5T58 - chains B and N of the 4 polymer chains in the assembly; structure by X-ray diffraction, 3.21 A resolution.

Chain B:
Molecule: KLLA0E05809p
Source organism: Kluyveromyces lactis (strain ATCC 8585 / CBS 2359 / DSM 70799 / NBRC 1267 / NRRL Y-1140 / WM37)
Reference sequence: Q6CPD1 (Q6CPD1_KLULA); residues 1-205 here = UniProt positions 1-205
Chain sequence (205 residues; each row starts with the number of its first residue):
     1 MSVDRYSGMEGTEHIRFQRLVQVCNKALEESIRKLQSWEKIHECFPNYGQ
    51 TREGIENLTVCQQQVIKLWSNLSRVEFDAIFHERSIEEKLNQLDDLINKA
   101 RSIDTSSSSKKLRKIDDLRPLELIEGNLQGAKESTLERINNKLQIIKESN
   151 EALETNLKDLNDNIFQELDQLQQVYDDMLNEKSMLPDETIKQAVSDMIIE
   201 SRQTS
Not modelled in the structure: 1-7, 180-185, 204-205

Chain N:
Molecule: KLLA0C15939p
Source organism: Kluyveromyces lactis (strain ATCC 8585 / CBS 2359 / DSM 70799 / NBRC 1267 / NRRL Y-1140 / WM37)
Reference sequence: Q6CT27 (Q6CT27_KLULA); numbering as in UniProt (aligned over 1-216)
Chain sequence (216 residues; each row starts with the number of its first residue):
     1 MSSYVDKLDITQKQLRFLHKQFKEIIDEKVRTALPESSEDDQVSQEIQLQ
    51 LDQFLMDVLEMAGESMNVVDAGKGTTVKSVIQEVQKEYTEPFDVELNEKV
   101 RKLYQEWEDETVKVSKLRREAPQVAVSEYTKQENQLLEEIDSLIAKMDSS
   151 QPNLQNEDQDEGQNEEKTQEYWNQVANQYGSILTSLKEINDKIPTHESKQ
   201 KRLRLLLDLIEKEVAT
Not modelled in the structure: 1-4, 151-166

How chain B and chain N interact:
Contacting residue pairs (8; chain B residue first):
  D116(B) - R118(N)  salt bridge
  N127(B) - P122(N)
  N127(B) - V126(N)
  L128(B) - V126(N)  hydrophobic
  K132(B) - Y129(N)
  K142(B) - L137(N)
  K142(B) - I140(N)
  K142(B) - D141(N)  salt bridge
Interface residues without a listed pair, chain B (10 interface residues in all): L123, I124, A131, R138, I146
Interface residues without a listed pair, chain N (11 interface residues in all): Q123, T130, I144, M147

Summary:
10 residues of chain B and 11 residues of chain N are in contact; the contacts include 2 salt bridges. Among
the polar pairs are D116(B)-R118(N) and K142(B)-D141(N).
Here chain B is KLLA0E05809p and chain N is KLLA0C15939p, both from Kluyveromyces lactis (strain ATCC 8585 /
CBS 2359 / DSM 70799 / NBRC 1267 / NRRL Y-1140 / WM37). Entry 5T58 (Structure of the MIND Complex Shows a
Regulatory Focus of Yeast Kinetochore Assembly) was determined by X-ray diffraction together with 5T59 and
5T6J from the same study.
